2VQE - chains A and H of the 23 polymer chains in the assembly; structure by X-ray diffraction, 2.50 A resolution.

[Chain A]
Molecule: 16S RRNA
From: Thermus thermophilus
Sequence (1522 nucleotides; numbered 0 to 1544 plus 19 insertion-coded residues; 42 numbers in that range are skipped by the numbering (no residue carries them; nothing is unmodelled there); the number before each row is that of its first residue; a row labelled like 190A-190L holds insertion residues (190A, then the next letters in order); numbering starts at 0):
     0 UUUGUUGGAG AGUUUGAUCC UGGCUCAGGG UGAACGCUGG CGGCGUGCCU AAGACAUGCA
    60 AGUCGUGCGG G
    73 CCGCGGGGUU UU
    88 ACUCCG
    95 UGGUC
   101 AGCGGCGGAC GGGUGAGUAA CGCGUGGGU
  129A G
   130 ACCUACCCGG AAGAGGGGGA CAACCCGGGG AAACUCGGGC UAAUCCCCCA UGUGGACCCG
   190 C
190A-190L CCCUUGGGGUGU
   191 GUCCAAAGGG CUUU
   216 GCCCGCUUCC GGAUGGGCCC GCGUCCCAUC AGCUAGUUGG UGGGGUAAUG GCCCACCAAG
   276 GCGACGACGG GUAGCCGGUC UGAGAGGAUG GCCGGCCACA GGGGCACUGA GACACGGGCC
   336 CCACUCCUAC GGGAGGCAGC AGUUAGGAAU CUUCCGCAAU GGGCGCAAGC CUGACGGAGC
   396 GACGCCGCUU GGAGGAAGAA GCCCUUCGGG GUGUAAACUC CUGAA
   442 CCCGGGACGA AACCCCCGAC GA
   474 GGGGACUGAC GGUACCGGG
   494 GUAAUAGCGC CGGCCAACUC CGUGCCAGCA GCCGCGGUAA UACGGAGGGC GCGAGCGUUA
   554 CCCGGAUUCA CUGGGCGUAA AGGGCGUGUA GGCGGCCUGG GGCGUCCCAU GUGAAAGACC
   614 ACGGCUCAAC CGUGGGGGAG CGUGGGAUAC GCUCAGGCUA GACGGUGGGA GAGGGUGGUG
   674 GAAUUCCCGG AGUAGCGGUG AAAUGCGCAG AUACCGGGAG GAACGCCGAU GGCGAAGGCA
   734 GCCACCUGGU CCACCCGUGA CGCUGAGGCG CGAAAGCGUG GGGAGCAAAC CGGAUUAGAU
   794 ACCCGGGUAG UCCACGCCCU AAACGAUGCG CGCUAGGUCU CUGGGUCU
   848 CCUGGGGGCC GAAGCUAACG CGUUAAGCGC GCCGCCUGGG GAGUACGGCC GCAAGGCUGA
   908 AACUCAAAGG AAUUGACGGG GGCCCGCACA AGCGGUGGAG CAUGUGGUUU AAUUCGAAGC
   968 AACGCGAAGA ACCUUACCAG GCCUUGACAU GCUAGG
 1003A G
  1004 AACCCGGGUG AAAGCCUGGG GUGCCCC
1030A-1030D GCGA
  1031 GGGGAGCCCU AGCACAGGUG CUGCAUGGCC GUCGUCAGCU CGUGCCGUGA GGUGUUGGGU
  1091 UAAGUCCCGC AACGAGCGCA ACCCCCGCCG UUAGUUGCCA GCGGUUCGGC CGGGCACUCU
  1151 AACGGGACUG CCCGCGAAA
  1171 GCGGGAGGAA GGAGGGGACG ACGUCUGGUC AGCAUGGCCC UUACGGCCUG GGCGACACAC
  1231 GUGCUACAAU GCCCACUACA AAGCGAUGCC ACCCGGCAAC GGGGAGCUAA UCGCAAAAAG
  1291 GUGGGCCCAG UUCGGAUUGG GGUCUGCAAC CCGACCCCAU GAAGCCGGAA UCGCUAGUAA
  1351 UCGCGGAUCA G
 1361A C
  1362 CAUGCCGCGG UGAAUACGUU CCCGGGCCUU GUACACACCG CCCGUCACGC CAUGGGAGCG
  1422 GGCUCUACCC GAAGUCGCCG GG
  1446 AGCCUACGGG
  1459 CAGGCGCCGA GGGUAGGGCC CGUGACUGGG GCGAAGUCGU AACAAGGUAG CUGUACCGGA
  1519 AGGUGCGGCU GGAUCACCUC CUUUCU
Disordered / not traced: 0-4, 1535-1538
Ion coordination: Mg2+ site 1: U12, G21, G22; K+ site 1 near U14 (its only coordinating residue here); Mg2+ site 2 near G21 (its only coordinating residue here); Mg2+ site 3 near C48 (its only coordinating residue here); Mg2+ site 4: C48, G115; Mg2+ site 5 near A53 (its only coordinating residue here); Mg2+ site 6: C58, U387, G388; Mg2+ site 7: G61, U62, G105; Mg2+ site 8: G107, G326; Mg2+ site 9: A109, G331; Mg2+ site 10: G115, A116, G117, G289; Mg2+ site 11: A116, G117, G289; 49 more K+ sites not listed; 114 more Mg2+ sites not listed
Residues lining bound ligands: paromomycin (PAR): G1405, U1406, C1407, A1408, C1409, G1489, C1490, G1491, A1492, A1493, G1494, U1495, C1496

[Chain H]
Molecule: 30S ribosomal protein S8
From: Thermus thermophilus
Reference sequence: Q5SHQ2 (RS8_THET8); numbering as in UniProt (aligned over 1-138)
Sequence (138 residues; numbered 1 to 138; the number before each row is that of its first residue):
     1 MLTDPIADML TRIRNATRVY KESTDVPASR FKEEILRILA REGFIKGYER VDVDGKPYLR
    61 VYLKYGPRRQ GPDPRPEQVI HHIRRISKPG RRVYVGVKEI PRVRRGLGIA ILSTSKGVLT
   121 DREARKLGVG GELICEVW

[Chain A / chain H interface]
Pairs across the interface (73):
  C564(A) - Arg91(H)  hydrogen bond to the sugar
  C586(A) - Pro89(H)  phosphate contact
  C586(A) - Gly90(H)  sugar contact
  G587(A) - Thr3(H)  sugar contact
  G587(A) - Pro89(H)  phosphate contact
  G587(A) - Arg92(H)  salt bridge to the phosphate
  G588(A) - Met1(H)  sugar contact
  G588(A) - Leu2(H)  sugar contact
  G588(A) - Pro5(H)  phosphate contact
  C589(A) - Pro5(H)  phosphate contact
  C589(A) - Ala28(H)  phosphate contact
  C589(A) - Ser29(H)  phosphate contact
  C589(A) - Lys32(H)  salt bridge to the phosphate
  C590(A) - Ser29(H)  phosphate contact
  C590(A) - Arg30(H)  hydrogen bond to the phosphate
  U591(A) - Arg30(H)  salt bridge to the phosphate
  G597(A) - Tyr94(H)  hydrogen bond to the base
  U598(A) - Tyr94(H)  phosphate contact
  C599(A) - Val95(H)  sugar contact
  C599(A) - Gly96(H)  phosphate contact
  C599(A) - Val97(H)  phosphate contact
  C599(A) - Val129(H)  sugar contact
  C599(A) - Gly130(H)  hydrogen bond to the sugar
  C599(A) - Gly131(H)  sugar contact
  C600(A) - Gly96(H)  phosphate contact
  C600(A) - Val97(H)  hydrogen bond to the phosphate
  C600(A) - Gly128(H)  sugar contact
  C600(A) - Val129(H)  sugar contact
  A640(A) - Ser115(H)  hydrogen bond to the base
  U641(A) - Ser115(H)  sugar contact
  A642(A) - Ser113(H)  hydrogen bond to the base
  A642(A) - Thr114(H)  base contact
  A642(A) - Ser115(H)  base contact
  A642(A) - Gly117(H)  sugar contact
  C643(A) - Phe31(H)  sugar contact
  C643(A) - Ser113(H)  hydrogen bond to the sugar
  C643(A) - Glu132(H)  hydrogen bond to the sugar
  G644(A) - Arg92(H)  sugar contact
  U652(A) - Lys56(H)  hydrogen bond to the phosphate
  A653(A) - Lys56(H)  salt bridge to the phosphate
  G654(A) - Met1(H)  hydrogen bond to the sugar
  A753(A) - Met1(H)  base contact
  G755(A) - Met1(H)  sugar contact
  C824(A) - Met1(H)  sugar contact
  C824(A) - Leu2(H)  sugar contact
  G825(A) - Leu2(H)  sugar contact
  G825(A) - Asp8(H)  hydrogen bond to the sugar
  G825(A) - Thr11(H)  base contact
  G825(A) - Arg12(H)  hydrogen bond to the sugar
  C826(A) - Arg12(H)  sugar contact
  C826(A) - Asn15(H)  hydrogen bond to the sugar
  U827(A) - Asn15(H)  sugar contact
  U827(A) - Val19(H)  sugar contact
  A828(A) - Lys21(H)  salt bridge to the phosphate
  A859(A) - Val19(H)  base contact
  A860(A) - Arg18(H)  sugar contact
  A860(A) - Arg75(H)  hydrogen bond to the phosphate
  G861(A) - Arg75(H)  salt bridge to the phosphate
  G874(A) - Asn15(H)  base contact
  C875(A) - Thr11(H)  base contact
  C875(A) - Arg14(H)  hydrogen bond to the sugar
  C875(A) - Asn15(H)  hydrogen bond to the base
  G876(A) - Ala7(H)  sugar contact
  G876(A) - Thr11(H)  sugar contact
  G876(A) - Arg14(H)  salt bridge to the phosphate
  C877(A) - Thr3(H)  hydrogen bond to the base
  C877(A) - Asp4(H)  sugar contact
  C877(A) - Lys88(H)  salt bridge to the phosphate
  C877(A) - Pro89(H)  phosphate contact
  G878(A) - Thr3(H)  sugar contact
  G878(A) - Lys88(H)  phosphate contact
  G878(A) - Pro89(H)  phosphate contact
  C879(A) - Gly90(H)  phosphate contact
Other interface residues (no listed pair), chain A (37 interface residues in all): A632, G823
Other interface residues (no listed pair), chain H (42 interface residues in all): Pro57, Lys98, Val118

[Overview]
37 residues of chain A and 42 residues of chain H are in contact, with 18 hydrogen bonds and 8 salt bridges.
Polar contacts include G597(A)-Tyr94(H), A640(A)-Ser115(H) and A642(A)-Ser113(H). Chain A binds paromomycin.
U12(A), G21(A) and G22(A) form the Mg2+ site 1.
Chain A is 16S RRNA and chain H is 30S ribosomal protein S8, both from Thermus thermophilus; the structure,
Modified uridines with C5-methylene substituents at the first position of the tRNA anticodon stabilize U-G
wobble ..., was determined by X-ray diffraction, deposited together with 2VQF.
